7F4T - chains A and B; structure by X-ray diffraction, 3.68 A resolution.

[Chain A]
Protein: MT-a70 family protein
Organism: Tetrahymena thermophila SB210
UniProtKB: Q22GC0 (Q22GC0_TETTS); residues 126-372 here correspond to UniProt positions 182-428 (UniProt number = residue number + 56)
Chain sequence (247 residues; row label = number of the first residue in the row):
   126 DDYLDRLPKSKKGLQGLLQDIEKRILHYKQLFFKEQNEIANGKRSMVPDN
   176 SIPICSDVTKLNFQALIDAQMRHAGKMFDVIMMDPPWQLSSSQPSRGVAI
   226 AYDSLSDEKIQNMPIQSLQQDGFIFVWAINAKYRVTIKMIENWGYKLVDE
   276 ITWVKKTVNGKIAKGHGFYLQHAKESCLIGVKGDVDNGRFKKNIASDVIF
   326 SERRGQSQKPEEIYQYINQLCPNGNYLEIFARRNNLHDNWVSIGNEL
Disordered / not traced: 126-139, 215-227, 284-285
Residues lining bound ligands: S-adenosylmethionine (SAM): S181, D182, V183, D209, P210, P211, D228, L230, S332, Q333, K334, E353, F355, A356, R357, N359, N360, G369, N370, E371
From the paper describing this entry:
  - mutagenesis - D182A, D209A, N360A: abolished catalytic activity on S-adenosylmethionine
  - mutagenesis - D182A, D209A, N360A: decreased binding to S-adenosylmethionine
  - mutagenesis - R357A, N359A, N370A: decreased catalytic activity
  - mutagenesis - R357A, N359A, N370A: unchanged binding to S-adenosylmethionine
  - mutagenesis - R358A: abolished binding to S-adenosylmethionine
  - catalytic residues: P211 (proposed by the authors, not directly observed)

[Chain B]
Protein: Ptep2
Organism: Paramecium tetraurelia strain d4-2
UniProtKB: A0DWP1 (A0DWP1_PARTE); numbering as in UniProt (aligned over 1-128)
Chain sequence (128 residues; each row starts with the number of its first residue):
     1 MSTISREEYAKKMRLALSDNHICKPDGTVNHQYFLVKKGQYWGEEKIQYL
    51 IEQLEKIGVGNWKQMQKGLLEQTSEIELELRTCLLFKTTDIQPYMDKKFT
   101 KIEIEQIAQQNIEKAQQLSKLKYGVFVV
Disordered / not traced: 1-3

[How chain A and chain B interact]
Contacting residue pairs (54; chain A residue first):
  L151(A) - D90(B)
  K154(A) - T89(B)  hydrogen bond (side chain-backbone)
  K154(A) - D90(B)  salt bridge
  Q155(A) - Y123(B)
  Q155(A) - V127(B)
  F157(A) - L80(B)  hydrophobic
  F157(A) - R81(B)
  F158(A) - C83(B)  hydrophobic
  F158(A) - T89(B)
  F158(A) - Y123(B)
  F158(A) - V125(B)  hydrophobic
  K159(A) - Y123(B)
  Q161(A) - L84(B)
  N162(A) - Y123(B)  hydrogen bond (side chain-backbone)
  N162(A) - G124(B)
  I164(A) - Q32(B)
  I164(A) - L35(B)  hydrophobic
  K168(A) - H31(B)
  K168(A) - L35(B)
  R169(A) - H31(B)
  S170(A) - H31(B)  hydrogen bond (backbone-side chain)
  S170(A) - F34(B)
  S170(A) - L35(B)
  V172(A) - H31(B)
  V172(A) - F34(B)  hydrophobic
  D174(A) - R14(B)  hydrogen bond (backbone-side chain)
  D174(A) - V29(B)
  D174(A) - H31(B)  salt bridge
  N175(A) - E7(B)
  N175(A) - A10(B)
  S176(A) - R14(B)  hydrogen bond (backbone-side chain)
  I177(A) - M13(B)  hydrophobic
  I177(A) - R14(B)
  P178(A) - S18(B)  hydrogen bond (backbone-side chain)
  P178(A) - I22(B)  hydrophobic
  P178(A) - F34(B)  hydrophobic
  I179(A) - L17(B)
  C180(A) - D19(B)
  C180(A) - I22(B)
  A190(A) - L17(B)
  L191(A) - L17(B)  hydrophobic
  Q195(A) - Y9(B)  hydrogen bond
  Q195(A) - M13(B)
  H198(A) - Y9(B)
  H198(A) - K12(B)
  H198(A) - M13(B)
  N350(A) - Y9(B)
  R358(A) - Y33(B)
  R358(A) - F34(B)
  R358(A) - V36(B)  hydrogen bond (side chain-backbone)
  R358(A) - K38(B)
  L361(A) - F34(B)  hydrophobic
  N364(A) - R6(B)
  L372(A) - Y33(B)  hydrogen bond (backbone-side chain)
Also at the interface, not in a pair above, chain A (34 interface residues in all): P173, A194, A199, F203, V366
Also at the interface, not in a pair above, chain B (33 interface residues in all): A16, K37, T88, K122

[Overview]
The interface between chain A and chain B involves 34 residues on one side and 33 on the other, with 9
hydrogen bonds and 2 salt bridges. Among the polar pairs are K154(A)-D90(B), D174(A)-H31(B) and
K154(A)-T89(B). From the paper: the catalytic residue P211(A); D182A, D209A and N360A of chain A abolish
catalytic activity on S-adenosylmethionine; 7 substitutions were tested in all.
Here chain A is MT-a70 family protein (Tetrahymena thermophila SB210) and chain B is Ptep2 (Paramecium
tetraurelia strain d4-2). Entry 7F4T (Crystal structure of SAM-bound TthMTA1-Ptep2 complex) was determined by
X-ray diffraction together with 7F4L, 7F4M, 7F4N, 7F4O and 7F4S from the same study.
